PDB entry 6MTI | electron microscopy, 10.40 A resolution (very low resolution: no residue pairs are listed; an interface is given only as per-side residue counts) | chains C and D of the 30 polymer chains in the assembly

# Chain C
Protein: Synaptosomal-associated protein 25
From: Rattus norvegicus
UniProtKB: P60881 (SNP25_RAT), isoform P60881-2; residue numbers follow UniProt; this construct covers 7-83
Chain sequence (77 residues; numbered 7 to 83; the number before each row is that of its first residue):
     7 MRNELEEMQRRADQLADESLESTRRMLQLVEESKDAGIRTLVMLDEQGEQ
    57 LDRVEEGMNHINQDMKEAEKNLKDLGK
Disordered / not traced: 7-9, 83

# Chain D
Protein: Synaptosomal-associated protein 25
From: Rattus norvegicus
UniProtKB: P60881 (SNP25_RAT); numbering as in UniProt (aligned over 141-204)
Chain sequence (65 residues; numbered 140 to 204; the number before each row is that of its first residue):
   140 MARENEMDENLEQVSGIIGNLRHMALDMGNEIDTQNRQIDRIMEKADSNK
   190 TRIDEANQRATKMLG
Disordered / not traced: 204
Sequence notes: initiating methionine (140)
Swiss-Prot annotation at these positions:
  - site ((Microbial infection) Cleavage): R180, I181, Q197, R198
  - modified residue (Phosphoserine): S154, S187

# Interface between chain C and chain D
At this resolution (10 A) residue pairs are not listed: 33 residues of chain C and 29 of chain D lie at the interface.

# Summary
33 residues of chain C and 29 residues of chain D are in contact.
Here chain C is Synaptosomal-associated protein 25 and chain D is Synaptosomal-associated protein 25, both
from Rattus norvegicus. Entry 6MTI (Synaptotagmin-1 C2A, C2B domains and SNARE-pin proteins (5CCI)
individually docked into Cryo-EM map of C2AB-SNARE complexes ...) was determined by electron microscopy.
